9I8M - chains E and F of the 27 polymer chains in the assembly; structure by electron microscopy, 4.30 A resolution (low resolution: residue-level contacts below are approximate; hydrogen-bond / salt-bridge calls are withheld).

Chain E:
Protein: Gamma-tubulin complex component
Organism: Xenopus laevis
UniProt: A0A8J0T6B8 (A0A8J0T6B8_XENLA); residues 1-896 here = UniProt positions 1-896
Sequence (896 residues; each row starts with the number of its first residue):
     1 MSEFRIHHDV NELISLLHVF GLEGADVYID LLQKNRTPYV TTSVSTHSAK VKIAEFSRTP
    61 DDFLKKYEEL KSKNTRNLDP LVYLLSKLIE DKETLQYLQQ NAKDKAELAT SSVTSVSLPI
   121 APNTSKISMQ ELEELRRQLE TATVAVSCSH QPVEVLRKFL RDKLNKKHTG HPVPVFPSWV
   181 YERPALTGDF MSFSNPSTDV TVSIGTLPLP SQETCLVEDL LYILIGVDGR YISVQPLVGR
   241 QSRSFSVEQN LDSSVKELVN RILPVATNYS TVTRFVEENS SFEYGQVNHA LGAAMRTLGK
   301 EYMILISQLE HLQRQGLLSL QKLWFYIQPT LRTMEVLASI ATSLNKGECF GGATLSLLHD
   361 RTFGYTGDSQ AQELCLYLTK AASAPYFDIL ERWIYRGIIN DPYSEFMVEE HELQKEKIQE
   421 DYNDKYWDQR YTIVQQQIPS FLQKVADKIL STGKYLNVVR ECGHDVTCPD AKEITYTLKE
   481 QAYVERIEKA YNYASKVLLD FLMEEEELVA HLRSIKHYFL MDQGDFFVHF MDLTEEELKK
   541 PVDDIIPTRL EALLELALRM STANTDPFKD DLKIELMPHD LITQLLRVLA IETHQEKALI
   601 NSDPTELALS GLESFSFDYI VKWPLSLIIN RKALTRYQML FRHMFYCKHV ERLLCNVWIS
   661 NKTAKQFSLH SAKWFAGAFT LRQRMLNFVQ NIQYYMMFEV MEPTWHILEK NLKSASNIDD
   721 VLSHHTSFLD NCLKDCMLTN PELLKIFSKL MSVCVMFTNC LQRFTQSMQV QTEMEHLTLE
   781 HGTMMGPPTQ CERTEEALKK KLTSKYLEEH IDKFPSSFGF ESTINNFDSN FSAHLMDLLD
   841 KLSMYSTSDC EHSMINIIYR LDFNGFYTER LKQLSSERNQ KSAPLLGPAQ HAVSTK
Disordered / not traced: 1-208, 412-426, 459-480, 499-896

Chain F:
Protein: Gamma-tubulin complex component 3 homolog
Organism: Xenopus laevis
UniProt: O73787 (GCP3_XENLA); residue numbers follow UniProt; this construct covers 1-906
Sequence (906 residues; each row starts with the number of its first residue):
     1 MAVPDQKSPN VLLQNLCCRI LGKGEADVAQ QFQYAVRVIG SNFAPTVERD EFLVTEKIKK
    61 EFVRQRREAD GALFSELHRK LQSQGVLKNR WSILYLLLSL SEDPRKQPNK TSSFAALFAQ
   121 ALPRDAHSTP YYYARPQSLP LSYQDRNVQC AQNAASIGSS GISSIGMYAL NGPTPQSIIQ
   181 GQSNQTPNMG DALRQQLGSR LAWTLAAGQQ PSQQSTTTKG LPNTVSRNVP RTRREGDSSG
   241 SVEITETSLV RDLLYVFQGI DGKFVKMCNS ENCYKVDGKV AVSKSLKDIT SKLSELGWLH
   301 NKIKKYTDQR SLDRAFGLVG QSFCAALHQE LKEYYRLLSV LHSQLQVEDD QGVNLGVESS
   361 LTLRRLLVWT FDPKIRLKTL AALVDHCQGR KGGELASAVH AYTKTGDPYM RSLVQHILGL
   421 VAYPILNFLY RWIYDGELED TYHEFFVASD PVVKTDRLWH DKYSLRKSMI PSFMTMDQSR
   481 KVLLIGKSIN FLHQVCHDQT PASKAMAVGK SAESPKDAAE LFTDLENAFQ TKIDAAYFDT
   541 SKYLLDVLNK NYNLLEHMQA MRRYLLLGQG DFIRHLMDLL KPELVRPATT LYQHNLTGIL
   601 ETAVRATNAQ FDNPEILKRL DVRLLEVSPG DTGWDVFSLD YHVDGPIATV FTRECMSHYL
   661 RVFNFLWRAK RMEYILTDIW KGHMCNAKLL KGMPELSGVL HQCHILASEM VHFIHQMQYY
   721 ITFEVLECSW DELWNKVLKA QDLDHIIAAH DVFLDTIISR CLLDSESRAL LNQLRAVFDQ
   781 IIEFQNAQDA LYRAALEELQ QRLQFEERKK ERESEGEWGV TAAEEDVENK RIQEFQESIP
   841 KMRSQLRILT HFYQGIVQQF LVLLTTSTDE SLRFLSFRLD FNEHYKAREP RLRVSMGTRG
   901 RRSFHV
Disordered / not traced: 1-245, 349-358, 491-523, 531-906

Chain E / chain F interface:
Pairs across the interface (43):
  Glu-218(E) with Arg-364(F)
  Leu-221(E) with Arg-364(F)
  Tyr-222(E) with Ser-285(F); Arg-364(F)
  Ile-225(E) with Ile-289(F); Arg-364(F); Leu-367(F)
  Val-227(E) with Asp-288(F); Ile-289(F)
  Asp-228(E) with Ser-285(F); Asp-288(F)
  Arg-230(E) with Ser-283(F); Ser-285(F)
  Glu-283(E) with Tyr-402(F)
  Gly-285(E) with Thr-405(F); Gly-406(F)
  His-289(E) with Gly-406(F); Asp-407(F)
  Ala-293(E) with Asp-407(F); Tyr-409(F)
  Arg-296(E) with Phe-371(F); Ile-375(F); Tyr-409(F)
  Thr-297(E) with Tyr-409(F)
  Lys-300(E) with Val-368(F); Phe-371(F)
  Met-303(E) with Val-368(F)
  Ile-304(E) with Val-368(F)
  Ser-307(E) with Arg-364(F)
  Glu-310(E) with Thr-362(F); Leu-363(F); Arg-364(F)
  His-311(E) with Thr-362(F); Arg-365(F)
  Arg-314(E) with Leu-361(F); Thr-362(F)
  Pro-385(E) with Arg-411(F)
  Arg-396(E) with Asn-527(F)
  Asn-400(E) with Lys-404(F)
  Pro-402(E) with Lys-404(F); Thr-405(F)
  Glu-405(E) with Lys-404(F); Gly-406(F)
Interface residues without a listed pair, chain E (30 interface residues in all): Tyr-284, Gln-286, Ala-290, Ile-306, Tyr-377
Interface residues without a listed pair, chain F (25 interface residues in all): Lys-292, Asp-372, Ala-382, Pro-408

Overview:
30 residues of chain E and 25 residues of chain F are in contact.
Here chain E is Gamma-tubulin complex component and chain F is Gamma-tubulin complex component 3 homolog, both
from Xenopus laevis. Entry 9I8M (NEDD1-bound native vertebrate gamma-tubulin ring complex from Xenopus laevis,
focused reconstruction) was determined by electron microscopy.
